Entry 6O7H (electron microscopy, 2.90 A resolution); this record covers chains H and F of the 9 polymer chains in the assembly.

[Chain H]
Molecule: 40-nt RNA strand
Sequence (40 nucleotides; each row starts with the number of its first residue):
     1 CCCUGGCGCCCAAUACGCAAACCGCCUCUGCCCGCGGGCG
Unresolved in the structure: 1-16, 36-40
Covalent attachments: guanosine-5'-monophosphate (5GP) linked to C35

[Chain F]
Name: Csm5
Organism: Thermococcus onnurineus (strain NA1)
Sequence (378 residues; row label = number of the first residue in the row; note: 25 numbers in that range are skipped by the numbering (no residue carries them; nothing is unmodelled there); X marks 93 residues of unknown identity (built as UNK)):
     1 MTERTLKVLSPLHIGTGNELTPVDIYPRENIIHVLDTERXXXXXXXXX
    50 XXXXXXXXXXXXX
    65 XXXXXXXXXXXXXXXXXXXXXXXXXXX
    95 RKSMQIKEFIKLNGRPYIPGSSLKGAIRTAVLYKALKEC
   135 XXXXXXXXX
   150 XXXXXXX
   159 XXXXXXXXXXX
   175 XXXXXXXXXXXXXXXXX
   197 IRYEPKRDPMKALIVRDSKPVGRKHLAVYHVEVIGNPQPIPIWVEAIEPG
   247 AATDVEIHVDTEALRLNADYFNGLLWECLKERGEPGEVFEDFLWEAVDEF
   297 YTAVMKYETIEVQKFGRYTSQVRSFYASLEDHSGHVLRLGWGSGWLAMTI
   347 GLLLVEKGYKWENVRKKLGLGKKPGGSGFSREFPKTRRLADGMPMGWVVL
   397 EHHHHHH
Unresolved in the structure: 312-315, 370-376, 398-403

[Interface between chain H and chain F]
Residue-residue contacts (14):
  G17(H) - Arg95(F)  salt bridge to the phosphate
  C18(H) - Ser97(F)  hydrogen bond to the phosphate
  C18(H) - Gln234(F)  base contact
  C18(H) - Pro235(F)  base contact
  C18(H) - Ile236(F)  base contact
  C18(H) - Pro237(F)  base contact
  A19(H) - Ser97(F)  phosphate contact
  A19(H) - Met98(F)  phosphate contact
  A19(H) - Gln99(F)  phosphate contact
  A19(H) - Ile236(F)  base contact
  A19(H) - Ile238(F)  base contact
  U27(H) - Arg198(F)  hydrogen bond to the phosphate
  C28(H) - Arg198(F)  salt bridge to the phosphate
  C28(H) - Lys202(F)  sugar contact
Interface residues without a listed pair, chain H (6 interface residues in all): C23
Interface residues without a listed pair, chain F (13 interface residues in all): Pro201, Trp239

[In short]
Chain H and chain F form an interface of 6 and 13 residues respectively, with 2 hydrogen bonds and 2 salt
bridges. Polar pairs include C18(H)-Ser97(F), U27(H)-Arg198(F) and G17(H)-Arg95(F). Guanosine-5'-monophosphate
is covalently linked to C35(H).
Chain H is a 40-nt RNA strand and chain F is Csm5 (Thermococcus onnurineus (strain NA1)); the structure,
Cryo-EM structure of Csm-crRNA-target RNA ternary complex in complex with cA4 in type III-A CRISPR-Cas system,
was determined by electron microscopy together with 6O73, 6O74, 6O75, 6O78, 6O79, 6O7B and 3 further entries
from the same study.
